Entry 2KEJ (solution NMR); this record covers chains A and B of the 4 polymer chains in the assembly.

[Chain A (and B)]
Name: Lactose operon repressor
From: Escherichia coli
Notes: chain B of this document is another copy of the same molecule, construct and numbering; everything in this record applies to it too
UniProtKB: P03023 (LACI_ECOLI); residue numbers follow UniProt; this construct covers 1-62
Amino-acid sequence (62 residues; each row starts with the number of its first residue):
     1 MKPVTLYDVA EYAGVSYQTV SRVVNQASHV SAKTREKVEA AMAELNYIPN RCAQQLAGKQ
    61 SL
Differences from the reference sequence: engineered mutation Cys52 (Val in P03023)
UniProt features mapped onto this chain:
  - DNA-binding region: Leu6 to Asn25 (H-T-H motif)
  - mutagenesis: Tyr17 (Y17H: Broadening of specificity), Arg22 (R22N: Recognizes an operator variant)
What the authors report for this chain:
  - binding site for the 23-nt DNA strand: Leu6, Tyr7, Ser16, Tyr17, Gln18, Thr19, Ser21, Arg22, Asn25, Ser31, Thr34, Leu56
  - specificity-determining residues: Tyr17, Gln18, Arg22
  - conformationally variable residues (side-chain flip): Tyr7, Tyr17

[Interface between chain A and chain B]
Pairs across the interface - 6 pairs, chain A then chain B:
  Cys52(A) - Cys52(B)  disulfide
  Cys52(A) - Gln55(B)
  Cys52(A) - Leu56(B)
  Ala53(A) - Leu56(B)
  Leu56(A) - Ala53(B)
  Leu56(A) - Leu56(B)
Other interface residues (no listed pair), chain A (4 interface residues in all): Asn50
Other interface residues (no listed pair), chain B (5 interface residues in all): Leu62
Inter-chain disulfides: Cys52(A)-Cys52(B)

[In short]
The interface between chain A and chain B involves 4 residues on one side and 5 on the other, with 1 disulfide
bond. From UniProt: 2 mutagenesis sites on chain A. From the paper: a binding site for the 23-nt DNA strand at
Leu6(A), Tyr7(A) and Ser16(A) among others; specificity determinants Tyr17(A), Gln18(A) and Arg22(A).
Both chains are Lactose operon repressor (Escherichia coli). Entry 2KEJ (Solution structure of a dimer of LAC
repressor DNA-binding domain complexed to its natural operator O2) was determined by solution NMR together
with 2KEI and 2KEK from the same study.
